PDB entry 5L13 | X-ray diffraction, 2.40 A resolution | chains B and D of the 4 polymer chains in the assembly

# Chain B (and D)
Protein: Aldehyde dehydrogenase, mitochondrial
Source organism: Homo sapiens
Notes: EC 1.2.1.3; chain D of this document is another copy of the same molecule, construct and numbering; everything in this record applies to it too
UniProtKB: P05091 (ALDH2_HUMAN); residues -16 to 500 here correspond to UniProt positions 1-517 (UniProt number = residue number + 17)
Amino-acid sequence (517 residues; numbered -16 to 500; the number before each row is that of its first residue; numbers below 1 keep their minus sign (Met-16 is residue -16)):
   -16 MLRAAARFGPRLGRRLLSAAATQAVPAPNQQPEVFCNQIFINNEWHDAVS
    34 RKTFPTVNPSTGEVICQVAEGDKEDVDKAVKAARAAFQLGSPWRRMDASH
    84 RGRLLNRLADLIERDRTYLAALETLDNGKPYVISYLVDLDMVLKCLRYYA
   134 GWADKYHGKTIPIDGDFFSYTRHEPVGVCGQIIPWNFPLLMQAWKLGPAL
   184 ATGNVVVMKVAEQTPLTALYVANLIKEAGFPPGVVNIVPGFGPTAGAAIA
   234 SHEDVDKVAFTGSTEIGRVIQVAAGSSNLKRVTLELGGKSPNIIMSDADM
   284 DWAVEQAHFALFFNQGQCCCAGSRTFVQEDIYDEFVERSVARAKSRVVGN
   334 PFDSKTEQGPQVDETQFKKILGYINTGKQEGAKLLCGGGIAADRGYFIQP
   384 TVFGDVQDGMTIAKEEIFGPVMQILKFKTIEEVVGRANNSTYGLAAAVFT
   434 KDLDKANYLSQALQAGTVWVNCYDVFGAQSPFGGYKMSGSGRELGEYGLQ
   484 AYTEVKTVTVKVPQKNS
Disordered / not traced: -16 to 6
UniProt features mapped onto this chain:
  - motif: Gly-8 to Ala7 (SIFI-degron)
  - active site: Glu268 (Proton acceptor), Cys302 (Nucleophile)
  - binding site (NAD(+)): Gly245 to Gly250
  - site: Asn169 (Transition state stabilizer)
  - modified residue (N6-acetyllysine): Lys35, Lys56, Lys61, Lys142, Lys351, Lys366, Lys409, Lys411, Lys434
Bound ions: Na+: Val40, Asp109, Gln196
Small-molecule neighbours:
  - 6ZE (2,3,5-trimethyl-6-propyl-7H-furo[3,2-g][1]benzopyran-7-one): Val120, Met124, Asn169, Phe170, Leu173, Met174, Trp177, Thr244, Glu268, Phe292, Phe296, Cys301, Cys302, Cys303, Asp457, Phe459, Phe465
  - guanidine (GAI), molecule 1: Phe70, Glu157, Pro158, Val159, Gly160
  - guanidine (GAI), molecule 2: Ile146, Asp147, Gly148, Phe150
From the paper describing this entry:
  - catalytic residues: Glu268, Cys302 (citing earlier work)
  - binding site for 6ZE: Trp177, Thr244, Glu268, Cys302
  - specificity-determining residues: Ala233, Ile249, Val252, Asp457 (proposed by the authors, not directly observed)

# Interface between chain B and chain D
Pairs across the interface (28; chain B residue first):
  Ser82(B) - Gln462(D)
  Arg86(B) - Arg130(D)
  Arg130(B) - Arg86(D)
  Tyr131(B) - Asp137(D)
  Tyr131(B) - Lys138(D)  hydrogen bond (backbone-side chain)
  Gly134(B) - Gly134(D)
  Gly134(B) - Lys138(D)
  Trp135(B) - Lys138(D)
  Asp137(B) - Tyr131(D)
  Asp137(B) - Gln462(D)  hydrogen bond
  Lys138(B) - Tyr131(D)  hydrogen bond (side chain-backbone)
  Lys138(B) - Gly134(D)
  Lys138(B) - Trp135(D)
  His140(B) - Glu479(D)  salt bridge
  Asn440(B) - Val493(D)
  Gln444(B) - Gln497(D)  hydrogen bond (side chain-backbone)
  Gln444(B) - Lys498(D)
  Gln444(B) - Asn499(D)  hydrogen bond (side chain-backbone)
  Gln462(B) - Ser82(D)
  Gln462(B) - Asp137(D)  hydrogen bond
  Glu479(B) - His140(D)  salt bridge
  Val493(B) - Asn440(D)
  Lys494(B) - Asp437(D)
  Val495(B) - Asn440(D)
  Pro496(B) - Asp437(D)
  Gln497(B) - Gln444(D)  hydrogen bond (backbone-side chain)
  Lys498(B) - Gln444(D)
  Asn499(B) - Gln444(D)  hydrogen bond (backbone-side chain)
Also at the interface, not in a pair above, chain B (24 interface residues in all): Asn89, Leu436, Asp437, Tyr441
Also at the interface, not in a pair above, chain D (24 interface residues in all): Asn89, Leu436, Tyr441, Lys494, Val495, Pro496

# In short
The chain B/chain D interface involves 24 residues from each chain, with 8 hydrogen bonds and 2 salt bridges.
Polar pairs include His140(B)-Glu479(D), Tyr131(B)-Lys138(D) and Asp137(B)-Gln462(D). Ligands of chain B:
guanidine and compound 6ZE. From the paper: catalytic residues Glu268(B) and Cys302(B); a binding site for 6ZE
at Trp177(B), Thr244(B) and Glu268(B) among others.
Both chains are Aldehyde dehydrogenase, mitochondrial (Homo sapiens). Entry 5L13 (Structure of ALDH2 in
complex with 2P3) was determined by X-ray diffraction, deposited together with 5L2M, 5L2N and 5L2O.
